Entry 7EEL (electron microscopy, 3.26 A resolution); this record covers chains G and L of the 14 polymer chains in the assembly.

Chain G:
Molecule: Major capsid proteins
Amino-acid sequence (365 residues; row label = number of the first residue in the row):
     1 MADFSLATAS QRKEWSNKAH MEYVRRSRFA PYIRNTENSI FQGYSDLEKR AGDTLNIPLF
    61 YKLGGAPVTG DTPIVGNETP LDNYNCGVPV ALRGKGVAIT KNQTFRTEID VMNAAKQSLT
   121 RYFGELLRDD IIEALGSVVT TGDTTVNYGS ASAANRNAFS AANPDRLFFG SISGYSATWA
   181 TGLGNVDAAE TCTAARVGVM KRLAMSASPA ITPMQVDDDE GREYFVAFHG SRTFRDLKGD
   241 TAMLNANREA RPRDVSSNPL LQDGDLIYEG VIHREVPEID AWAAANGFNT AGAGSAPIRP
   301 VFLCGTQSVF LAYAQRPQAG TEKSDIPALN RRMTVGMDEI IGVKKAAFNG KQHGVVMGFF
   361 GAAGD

Chain L:
Molecule: Cement (decoration) proteins
Amino-acid sequence (140 residues; numbered 1 to 140; the number before each row is that of its first residue):
     1 MPATNSAQAR LAAPGHGFGG NVKVSYGSVA FTGTITTADA ATVCNLPVGA IVLGVTLESD
    61 DLDTNATPTI TLNVGDAGSA TRYFSASTVA QAGTSSSAPA TTGLLWTVTE GNTAVRIAVA
   121 NNAATSADGS VRVAVTYYLP

How chain G and chain L interact:
Pairs across the interface (51):
  Leu-63(G) / Ala-12(L)  hydrophobic
  Gly-64(G) / Arg-10(L)
  Gly-65(G) / Ala-9(L)
  Gly-65(G) / Arg-10(L)  hydrogen bond (backbone-backbone)
  Gly-65(G) / Leu-11(L)  hydrogen bond (backbone-backbone)
  Gly-65(G) / Ala-12(L)
  Ala-66(G) / Gln-8(L)
  Ala-66(G) / Ala-9(L)
  Ala-66(G) / Arg-10(L)
  Ala-66(G) / Leu-11(L)  hydrogen bond (backbone-backbone)
  Ala-66(G) / Ala-12(L)
  Pro-67(G) / Gln-8(L)
  Pro-67(G) / Ala-9(L)
  Pro-67(G) / Arg-10(L)
  Pro-67(G) / Leu-11(L)
  Val-68(G) / Leu-11(L)
  Val-68(G) / Ala-12(L)
  Val-68(G) / Pro-14(L)
  Thr-69(G) / Ala-7(L)
  Thr-69(G) / Gln-8(L)  hydrogen bond (side chain-backbone)
  Gly-70(G) / Pro-140(L)
  Asp-71(G) / Ile-51(L)
  Asp-71(G) / Tyr-138(L)  hydrogen bond
  Asp-71(G) / Leu-139(L)
  Asp-71(G) / Pro-140(L)
  Thr-72(G) / Tyr-138(L)
  Thr-72(G) / Leu-139(L)
  Thr-72(G) / Pro-140(L)
  Pro-73(G) / Pro-14(L)
  Pro-73(G) / Gly-20(L)
  Pro-73(G) / Tyr-138(L)
  Pro-73(G) / Leu-139(L)
  Ile-74(G) / Pro-14(L)
  Ile-74(G) / Gly-15(L)
  Ile-74(G) / Gly-19(L)
  Val-75(G) / Pro-14(L)
  Val-75(G) / Gly-15(L)  hydrogen bond (backbone-backbone)
  Val-75(G) / His-16(L)
  Val-75(G) / Gly-17(L)
  Val-75(G) / Gly-19(L)
  Val-75(G) / Gly-20(L)
  Val-75(G) / Asn-21(L)
  Gly-76(G) / Pro-14(L)
  Gly-76(G) / Gly-15(L)
  Asn-77(G) / Ala-13(L)
  Asn-77(G) / Pro-14(L)  hydrogen bond (backbone-backbone)
  Glu-78(G) / Ala-13(L)  hydrogen bond (backbone-backbone)
  Glu-78(G) / Pro-14(L)  hydrogen bond (backbone-backbone)
  Glu-78(G) / Gly-15(L)
  Thr-79(G) / Ala-12(L)
  Thr-79(G) / Ala-13(L)  hydrogen bond (backbone-backbone)
Other interface residues (no listed pair), chain L (19 interface residues in all): Phe-18

In short:
Chain G and chain L form an interface of 17 and 19 residues respectively; the contacts include 10 hydrogen
bonds. Polar pairs include Thr-69(G)/Gln-8(L), Asp-71(G)/Tyr-138(L) and Gly-65(G)/Arg-10(L).
Here chain G is Major capsid proteins and chain L is Cement (decoration) proteins. Entry 7EEL (Cyanophage Pam1
capsid asymmetric unit) was determined by electron microscopy, deposited together with 7EEA, 7EEP and 7EEQ.
